PDB entry 8V3X | electron microscopy, 2.20 A resolution | chains W and q of the 42 polymer chains in the assembly

# Chain W (and q)
Molecule: Sheath (CD1363)
From: Clostridioides difficile
Notes: chain q of this document is another copy of the same molecule, construct and numbering; everything in this record applies to it too
UniProtKB: A0A9Q7ZU73 (A0A9Q7ZU73_CLODI); residues 1-354 here = UniProt positions 1-354
Chain sequence (354 residues; row label = number of the first residue in the row):
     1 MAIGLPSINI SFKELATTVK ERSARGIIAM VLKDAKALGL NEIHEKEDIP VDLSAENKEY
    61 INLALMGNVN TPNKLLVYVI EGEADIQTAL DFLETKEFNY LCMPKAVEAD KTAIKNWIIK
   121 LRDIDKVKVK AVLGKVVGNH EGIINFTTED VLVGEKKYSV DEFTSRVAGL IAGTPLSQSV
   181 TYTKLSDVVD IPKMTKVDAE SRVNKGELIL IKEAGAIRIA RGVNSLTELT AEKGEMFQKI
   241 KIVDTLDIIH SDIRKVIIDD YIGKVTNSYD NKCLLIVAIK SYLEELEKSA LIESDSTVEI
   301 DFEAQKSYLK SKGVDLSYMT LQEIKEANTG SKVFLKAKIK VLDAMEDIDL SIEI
Not modelled in the structure: 1-2

# Chain W / chain q interface
Residue-residue contacts (57):
  Asp91(W) - Lys212(q)  hydrogen bond (backbone-side chain)
  Glu94(W) - Lys212(q)
  Glu94(W) - Glu213(q)
  Glu94(W) - Ala214(q)
  Thr95(W) - Lys212(q)
  Thr95(W) - Glu213(q)
  Thr95(W) - Ala214(q)
  Thr95(W) - Gly215(q)  hydrogen bond (backbone-backbone)
  Glu97(W) - Ala214(q)
  Ile124(W) - Lys196(q)  hydrogen bond (backbone-side chain)
  Asp125(W) - Lys196(q)  salt bridge
  Asp125(W) - Glu213(q)
  Arg254(W) - Glu213(q)  salt bridge
  Ile258(W) - Tyr182(q)  hydrophobic
  Ile258(W) - Arg218(q)
  Tyr261(W) - Met345(q)
  Ile262(W) - Tyr182(q)  hydrophobic
  Ile262(W) - Met345(q)
  Ile262(W) - Glu346(q)
  Ile262(W) - Ile348(q)  hydrophobic
  Gly263(W) - Gln178(q)
  Gly263(W) - Ser179(q)  hydrogen bond (backbone-backbone)
  Gly263(W) - Met345(q)  hydrogen bond (backbone-backbone)
  Lys264(W) - Ser177(q)
  Lys264(W) - Gln178(q)
  Val265(W) - Ala344(q)
  Val265(W) - Met345(q)  hydrogen bond (backbone-backbone)
  Thr266(W) - Leu342(q)
  Thr266(W) - Asp343(q)  hydrogen bond (side chain-backbone)
  Asn267(W) - Asp343(q)  hydrogen bond (backbone-backbone)
  Asn267(W) - Ala344(q)
  Asn267(W) - Met345(q)
  Asn271(W) - Met345(q)
  Lys272(W) - Met345(q)
  Asn328(W) - Leu342(q)
  Gly330(W) - Asp343(q)
  Ser331(W) - Ala344(q)
  Ser331(W) - Glu346(q)  hydrogen bond
  Ser331(W) - Asp347(q)  hydrogen bond
  Lys332(W) - Asp347(q)
  Val333(W) - Met345(q)  hydrophobic
  Val333(W) - Asp347(q)  hydrogen bond (backbone-backbone)
  Val333(W) - Ile348(q)  hydrophobic
  Val333(W) - Asp349(q)  hydrogen bond (backbone-backbone)
  Phe334(W) - Asp349(q)
  Leu335(W) - Asp349(q)  hydrogen bond (backbone-backbone)
  Leu335(W) - Leu350(q)
  Leu335(W) - Ser351(q)  hydrogen bond (backbone-backbone)
  Lys336(W) - Leu350(q)
  Lys336(W) - Ser351(q)
  Ala337(W) - Ser351(q)  hydrogen bond (backbone-backbone)
  Ala337(W) - Ile352(q)
  Ala337(W) - Glu353(q)  hydrogen bond (backbone-backbone)
  Lys338(W) - Glu353(q)
  Ile339(W) - Ile352(q)  hydrophobic
  Ile339(W) - Glu353(q)  hydrogen bond (backbone-backbone)
  Ile339(W) - Ile354(q)
Also at the interface, not in a pair above, chain W (35 interface residues in all): Lys96, Val127, Phe237, Leu246, Ile253, Ile257, Leu275
Also at the interface, not in a pair above, chain q (28 interface residues in all): Thr181, Val189, Lys193, Ile217, Arg221

# Overview
35 residues of chain W face 28 of chain q across their interface; the contacts include 17 hydrogen bonds and 2
salt bridges. Polar pairs include Asp125(W)-Lys196(q), Arg254(W)-Glu213(q) and Asp91(W)-Lys212(q).
Both chains are Sheath (CD1363) (Clostridioides difficile). Entry 8V3X (CryoEM Structure of Diffocin -
precontracted - Trunk) was determined by electron microscopy, deposited together with 8V3T, 8V3W, 8V3Z, 8V40,
8V41 and 8V43.
